PDB entry 6BYL | X-ray diffraction, 3.35 A resolution | chains D and P of the 4 polymer chains in the assembly

# Chain D
Molecule: 14-3-3 protein gamma
From: Homo sapiens
UniProt: P61981 (1433G_HUMAN); numbering as in UniProt (aligned over 2-241)
Chain sequence (240 residues; numbered 2 to 241; the number before each row is that of its first residue):
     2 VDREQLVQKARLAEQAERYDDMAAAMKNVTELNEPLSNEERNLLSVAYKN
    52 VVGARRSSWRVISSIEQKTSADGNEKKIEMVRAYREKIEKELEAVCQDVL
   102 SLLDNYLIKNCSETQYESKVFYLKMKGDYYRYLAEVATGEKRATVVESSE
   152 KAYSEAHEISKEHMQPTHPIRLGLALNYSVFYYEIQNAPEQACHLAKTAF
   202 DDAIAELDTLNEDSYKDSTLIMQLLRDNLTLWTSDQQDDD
Not modelled in the structure: 240-241
UniProt features mapped onto this chain:
  - site (Interaction with phosphoserine on interacting protein): Arg-57, Arg-132
  - modified residue: Val-2 (N-acetylvaline), Ser-71 (Phosphoserine), Tyr-133 (Phosphotyrosine), Thr-145 (Phosphothreonine), Ser-215 (Phosphoserine), Thr-234 (Phosphothreonine), Ser-235 (Phosphoserine)
  - natural variant: Glu-15 (E15A: In DEE56; uncertain significance), Lys-50 (K50Q: Found in an individual with autism; uncertain significance), Asp-129 (D129E: In DEE56), Arg-132 (R132C: In DEE56), Tyr-133 (Y133S: Found in an individual with neurodevelopmental disorder)
Small-molecule neighbours: N-acetylglucosamine (NAG; 2-acetamido-2-deoxy-beta-D-glucopyranose): Lys-50, Arg-57, Asp-129, Arg-132, Tyr-133, Glu-136, Asn-178, Val-181, Glu-185
Reported in the primary citation:
  - mutagenesis - R57E, R132E, Y133E: unchanged binding to glycopeptides
  - mutagenesis - N178Y, V181W: abolished binding to O-GlcNAcylated ligands
  - mutagenesis - R57E: unchanged binding to GlcNDAz crosslinking
  - mutagenesis - R57E: unchanged binding to endogenous OGT substrates

# Chain P
Molecule: TSASTTVPVTTATTTTTSTW O-GlcNac peptide
Chain sequence (20 residues; each row starts with the number of its first residue):
   496 TSASTTVPVTTATTTTTSTW
Not modelled in the structure: 496-501, 509-515
Covalent attachments: N-acetylglucosamine (NAG) linked to Thr-505

# Chain D / chain P interface
Residue-residue contacts - 16 pairs, chain D then chain P:
  Asn-43(D) / Thr-508(P)
  Ser-46(D) / Ala-507(P)
  Arg-61(D) / Val-502(P)
  Lys-125(D) / Thr-506(P)
  Leu-177(D) / Val-504(P)
  Leu-177(D) / Thr-505(P)
  Leu-177(D) / Thr-506(P)
  Asn-178(D) / Thr-505(P)
  Asn-178(D) / Thr-506(P)  hydrogen bond (side chain-backbone)
  Val-181(D) / Pro-503(P)  hydrophobic
  Glu-185(D) / Pro-503(P)
  Leu-225(D) / Val-504(P)  hydrophobic
  Leu-225(D) / Thr-506(P)
  Asn-229(D) / Pro-503(P)
  Asn-229(D) / Val-504(P)  hydrogen bond (side chain-backbone)
  Trp-233(D) / Pro-503(P)
Other interface residues (no listed pair), chain D (13 interface residues in all): Val-47, Ile-222

# In short
13 residues of chain D face 7 of chain P across their interface, with 2 hydrogen bonds. Polar pairs include
Asn-178(D)/Thr-506(P) and Asn-229(D)/Val-504(P). Ligands of chain D: N-acetylglucosamine. From the paper:
N178Y and V181W of chain D abolish binding to O-GlcNAcylated ligands; R57E, R132E and Y133E of chain D leave
binding to glycopeptides unchanged.
Here chain D is 14-3-3 protein gamma (Homo sapiens) and chain P is TSASTTVPVTTATTTTTSTW O-GlcNac peptide.
Entry 6BYL (Structure of 14-3-3 gamma bound to O-GlcNAcylated thr peptide) was determined by X-ray diffraction
together with 6BYJ, 6BYK and 6BZD from the same study.
